PDB entry 1F8V | X-ray diffraction, 3.00 A resolution | chains A and D of the 7 polymer chains in the assembly

[Chain A]
Molecule: Mature capsid protein beta
From: Pariacato virus
UniProt: Q9J7Z0 (COAT_PAV); residues 7-361 here = UniProt positions 7-361
Amino-acid sequence (355 residues; numbered 7 to 361; the number before each row is that of its first residue):
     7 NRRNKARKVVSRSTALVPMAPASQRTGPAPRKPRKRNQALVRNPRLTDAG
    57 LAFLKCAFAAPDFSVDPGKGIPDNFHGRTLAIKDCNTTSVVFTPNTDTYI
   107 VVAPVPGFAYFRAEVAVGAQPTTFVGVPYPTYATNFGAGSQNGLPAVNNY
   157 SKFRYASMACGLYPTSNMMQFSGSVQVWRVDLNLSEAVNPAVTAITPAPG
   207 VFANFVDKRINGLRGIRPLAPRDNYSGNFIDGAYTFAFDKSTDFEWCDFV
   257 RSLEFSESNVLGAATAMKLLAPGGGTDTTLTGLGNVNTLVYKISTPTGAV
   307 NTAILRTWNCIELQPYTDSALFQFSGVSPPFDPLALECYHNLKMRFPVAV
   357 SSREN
Metal / ion sites: Ca2+: Asp249, Glu251 (shared with 1 residue of chain B; 1 residue of chain C)
Curated features (UniProtKB/Swiss-Prot):
  - active site: Asp68
  - binding site (Ca(2+)): Asp249, Glu251, Ala272
  - site: Asn361 (Cleavage)

[Chain D]
Molecule: Mature capsid protein gamma
From: Pariacato virus
UniProt: Q9J7Z0 (COAT_PAV); residues 362-401 here = UniProt positions 362-401
Amino-acid sequence (40 residues; numbered 362 to 401; the number before each row is that of its first residue):
   362 SKFWEGVLRVLNQISGTLSVIPGPVGTISAGVHQLTGMYM
Unresolved in the structure: 380-393

[Chain A / chain D interface]
Contacting residue pairs - 33 pairs, chain A then chain D:
  Arg48(A) with Gly398(D), hydrogen bond (side chain-backbone); Met399(D); Tyr400(D), hydrogen bond (side chain-backbone)
  Pro50(A) with Thr378(D)
  Leu57(A) with Trp365(D), hydrophobic
  Leu60(A) with Trp365(D)
  Lys61(A) with Trp365(D)
  Phe64(A) with Phe364(D); Val368(D), hydrophobic
  Ala65(A) with Trp365(D), hydrophobic
  Asp68(A) with Ser362(D), hydrogen bond (backbone-side chain); Lys363(D), salt bridge; Phe364(D), hydrogen bond (side chain-backbone); Trp365(D), hydrogen bond (side chain-backbone)
  Phe69(A) with Trp365(D), hydrophobic
  Tyr240(A) with Phe364(D), hydrophobic
  Phe242(A) with Phe364(D), hydrophobic
  Pro339(A) with Tyr400(D)
  Leu342(A) with Tyr400(D), hydrophobic
  Glu343(A) with Leu396(D); Thr397(D), hydrogen bond (side chain-backbone); Gly398(D); Tyr400(D)
  Cys344(A) with Leu372(D), hydrophobic; Leu396(D), hydrophobic
  Asn347(A) with Ile375(D); His394(D)
  Leu348(A) with Val371(D), hydrophobic
  Arg351(A) with Val371(D); Ile375(D)
  Phe352(A) with Val368(D), hydrophobic; Val371(D), hydrophobic
  Asn361(A) with Lys363(D)
Interface residues without a listed pair, chain A (22 interface residues in all): Phe337, Val356
Interface residues without a listed pair, chain D (17 interface residues in all): Gly367, Met401

[Overview]
22 residues of chain A and 17 residues of chain D are in contact, with 6 hydrogen bonds and 1 salt bridge.
Polar contacts include Asp68(A)-Lys363(D), Arg48(A)-Gly398(D) and Arg48(A)-Tyr400(D). Curated annotation
(UniProt) lists active-site residue Asp68(A) and 3 Ca2+-binding residues on chain A.
Chain A is Mature capsid protein beta and chain D is Mature capsid protein gamma, both from Pariacato virus;
the structure, The structure of pariacoto virus reveals a dodecahedral cage of duplex RNA, was determined by
X-ray diffraction.
